Entry 5UHA (X-ray diffraction, 3.91 A resolution); this record covers chains D and H of the 8 polymer chains in the assembly.

Chain D:
Protein: DNA-directed RNA polymerase subunit beta'
Source organism: Mycobacterium tuberculosis (strain ATCC 25618 / H37Rv)
Notes: EC 2.7.7.6
UniProt: P9WGY7 (RPOC_MYCTU); numbering as in UniProt (aligned over 1-1316)
Amino-acid sequence (1316 residues; each row starts with the number of its first residue):
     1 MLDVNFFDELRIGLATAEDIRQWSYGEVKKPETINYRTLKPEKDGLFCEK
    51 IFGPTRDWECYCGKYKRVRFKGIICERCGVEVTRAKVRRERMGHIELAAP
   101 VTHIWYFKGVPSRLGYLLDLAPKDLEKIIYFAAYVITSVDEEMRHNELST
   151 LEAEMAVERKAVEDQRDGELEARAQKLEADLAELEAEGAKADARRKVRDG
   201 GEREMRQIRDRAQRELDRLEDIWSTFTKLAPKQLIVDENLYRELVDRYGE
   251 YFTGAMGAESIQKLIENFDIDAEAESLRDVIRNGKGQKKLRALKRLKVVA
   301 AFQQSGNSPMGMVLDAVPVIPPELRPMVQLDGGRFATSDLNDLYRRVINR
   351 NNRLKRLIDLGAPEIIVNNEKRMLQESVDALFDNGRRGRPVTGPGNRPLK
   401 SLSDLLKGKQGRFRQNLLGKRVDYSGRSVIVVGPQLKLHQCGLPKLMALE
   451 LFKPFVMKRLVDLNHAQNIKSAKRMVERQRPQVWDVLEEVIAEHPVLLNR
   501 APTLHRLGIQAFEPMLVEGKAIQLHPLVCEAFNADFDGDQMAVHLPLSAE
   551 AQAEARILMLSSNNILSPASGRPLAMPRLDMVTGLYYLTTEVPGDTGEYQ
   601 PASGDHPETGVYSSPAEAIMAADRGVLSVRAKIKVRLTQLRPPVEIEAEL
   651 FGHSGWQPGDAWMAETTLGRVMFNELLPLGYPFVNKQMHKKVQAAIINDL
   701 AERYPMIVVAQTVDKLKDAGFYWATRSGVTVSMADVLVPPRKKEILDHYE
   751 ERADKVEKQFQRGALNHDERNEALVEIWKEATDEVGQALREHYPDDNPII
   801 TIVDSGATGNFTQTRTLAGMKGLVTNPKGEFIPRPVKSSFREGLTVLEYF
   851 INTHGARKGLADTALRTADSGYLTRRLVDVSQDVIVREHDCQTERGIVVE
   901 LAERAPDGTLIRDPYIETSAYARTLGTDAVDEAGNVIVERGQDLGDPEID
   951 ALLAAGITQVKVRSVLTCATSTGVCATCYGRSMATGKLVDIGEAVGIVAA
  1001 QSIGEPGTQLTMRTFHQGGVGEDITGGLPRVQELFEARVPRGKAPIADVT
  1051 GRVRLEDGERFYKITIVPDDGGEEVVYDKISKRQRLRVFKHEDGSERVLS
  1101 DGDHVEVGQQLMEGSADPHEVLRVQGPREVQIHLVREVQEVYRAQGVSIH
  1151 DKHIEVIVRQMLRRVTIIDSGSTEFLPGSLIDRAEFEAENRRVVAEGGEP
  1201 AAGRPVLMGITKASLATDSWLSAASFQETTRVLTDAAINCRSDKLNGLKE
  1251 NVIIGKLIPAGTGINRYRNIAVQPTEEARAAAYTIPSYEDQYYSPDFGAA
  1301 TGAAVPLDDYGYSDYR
Not modelled in the structure: 1-2, 1012-1025, 1282-1316
Ion coordination: Zn2+ site 1: Cys60, Cys62, Cys75, Cys78; Mg2+: Asp535, Asp537, Asp539; Zn2+ site 2: Cys891, Cys968, Cys975, Cys978
Swiss-Prot annotation at these positions:
  - binding site (Zn(2+)): Cys60, Cys62, Cys75, Cys78, Cys891, Cys968, Cys975, Cys978
  - binding site (Mg(2+)): Asp535, Asp537, Asp539

Chain H:
Molecule: 23-nt DNA strand
Sequence (23 nucleotides; numbered 1 to 23; the number before each row is that of its first residue):
     1 TATAATGGGAGCTGTCACGGATG

How chain D and chain H interact:
Contacting residue pairs (4; chain D residue first):
  Lys294(D) - DA21(H)  salt bridge to the phosphate
  Arg389(D) - DC12(H)  salt bridge to the phosphate
  Arg1038(D) - DC18(H)  hydrogen bond to the phosphate
  Arg1038(D) - DG19(H)  salt bridge to the phosphate
Other interface residues (no listed pair), chain D (7 interface residues in all): Tyr116, Arg291, Asn396, Lys1212
Other interface residues (no listed pair), chain H (7 interface residues in all): DG11, DG20, DT22

Summary:
Chain D and chain H each contribute 7 residues to their interface; the contacts include 1 hydrogen bond and 3
salt bridges. Among the polar pairs are Arg1038(D)-DC18(H), Lys294(D)-DA21(H) and Arg389(D)-DC12(H). Curated
annotation (UniProt) lists 8 Zn2+-binding residues and 3 Mg2+-binding residues on chain D.
Here chain D is DNA-directed RNA polymerase subunit beta' (Mycobacterium tuberculosis (strain ATCC 25618 /
H37Rv)) and chain H is a 23-nt DNA strand. Entry 5UHA (Crystal structure of Mycobacterium tuberculosis
transcription initiation complex) was determined by X-ray diffraction (same publication as 5UH5, 5UH6, 5UH8,
5UH9, 5UHB, 5UHC and 4 further entries).
